PDB entry 3FMT | X-ray diffraction, 2.98 A resolution | chains A and C of the 4 polymer chains in the assembly

== Chain A ==
Name: Protein seqA
Organism: Escherichia coli
Notes: fragment: SeqAdelta(41-59)
UniProt: P0AFY8 (SEQA_ECOLI); numbering as in UniProt; present here: 1-40, 60-181
Chain sequence (162 residues; each row starts with the number of its first residue; note: 19 numbers in that range are skipped by the numbering (no residue carries them; nothing is unmodelled there)):
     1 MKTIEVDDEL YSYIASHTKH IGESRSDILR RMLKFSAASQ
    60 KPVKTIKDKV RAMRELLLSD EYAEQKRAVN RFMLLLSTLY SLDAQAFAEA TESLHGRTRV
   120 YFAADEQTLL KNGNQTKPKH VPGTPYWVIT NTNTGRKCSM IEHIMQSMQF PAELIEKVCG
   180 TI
Sequence notes: engineered mutation Arg-25 (Ala in P0AFY8)
Swiss-Prot annotation at these positions:
  - region (Interaction with DNA): Ala-87, Val-88, Arg-116 to Tyr-120, Asn-150 to Lys-156
  - mutagenesis: Arg-116 (R116A: Strongly reduced DNA binding), Arg-118 (R118A: Strongly reduced DNA binding), Thr-149 (T149A: Strongly reduced DNA binding), Asn-150 (N150A/D: Strongly reduced DNA binding), Thr-151 (T151A: Reduced DNA binding), Asn-152 (N152D: Strongly reduced DNA binding), Arg-155 (R155A: Strongly reduced DNA binding), Lys-156 (K156A: Strongly reduced DNA binding)
From the paper describing this entry:
  - binding site for the 22-nt DNA strand (chain C): Asn-150, Asn-152
  - self-association interface (contacts with another copy of this molecule); pairs are residue here / residue on that copy: Glu-74/Arg-70 (salt bridge), Leu-77/Leu-77 (hydrophobic contact), Asp-79/Arg-73 (hydrogen bond)
  - mutagenesis - R70S/R73S: decreased growth
  - mutagenesis - D7K, E9K: abolished binding to pairs of GATC sites (citing earlier work)

== Chain C ==
Molecule: 22-nt DNA strand
Sequence (22 nucleotides; each row starts with the number of its first residue):
     1 GAGTCGXTCG GCGGGXTCCT TA
Modified / non-standard residues: 6MA (N6-methyl-deoxy-adenosine-5'-monophosphate) at position 7; 6MA (N6-methyl-deoxy-adenosine-5'-monophosphate) at position 16

== How chain A and chain C interact ==
Contacting residue pairs (20):
  Arg-86(A) with DG14(C), phosphate contact; DG15(C), phosphate contact
  Ala-87(A) with DG15(C), hydrogen bond to the phosphate
  Val-88(A) with DG14(C), phosphate contact; DG15(C), hydrogen bond to the phosphate
  Arg-116(A) with DT20(C), hydrogen bond to the base; DT21(C), hydrogen bond to the sugar
  Lys-136(A) with DG13(C), base contact; DG14(C), hydrogen bond to the base; DG15(C), hydrogen bond to the base
  Lys-138(A) with DG14(C), salt bridge to the phosphate
  Asn-150(A) with DG15(C), base contact; 6MA_16(C), base contact
  Thr-151(A) with DG15(C), sugar contact; 6MA_16(C), base contact
  Asn-152(A) with 6MA_16(C), phosphate contact; DT17(C), base contact
  Thr-153(A) with DG15(C), sugar contact; 6MA_16(C), hydrogen bond to the phosphate
  Lys-156(A) with DG15(C), salt bridge to the phosphate
Also at the interface, not in a pair above, chain A (12 interface residues in all): Thr-149
Also at the interface, not in a pair above, chain C (8 interface residues in all): DA22

== Overview ==
12 residues of chain A face 8 of chain C across their interface; the contacts include 7 hydrogen bonds and 2
salt bridges. Polar pairs include Arg-116(A)/DT20(C), Lys-136(A)/DG14(C) and Lys-136(A)/DG15(C). The paper
reports a binding site for the 22-nt DNA strand (chain C) at Asn-150(A) and Asn-152(A); D7K and E9K of chain A
abolish binding to pairs of GATC sites.
Chain A is Protein seqA (Escherichia coli) and chain C is a 22-nt DNA strand; the structure, Crystal structure
of SeqA bound to DNA, was determined by X-ray diffraction.
